1D6V - chains L and H; structure by X-ray diffraction, 2.00 A resolution.

== Chain L ==
Molecule: Chimeric germline precursor of oxy-cope catalytic antibody az-28 (light chain)
From: Mus musculus
Notes: fragment: chimeric fab fragment (UNP Q7TS98 reisues 23-129, P01834 residues 1-104)
Reference sequence: chimeric construct of Q7TS98, P01834: residues 1-107 from Q7TS98 (Q7TS98_MOUSE) positions 23-129 (UniProt number = residue number + 22); residues 108-211 from P01834 positions 1-104 (UniProt number = residue number - 107)
Chain sequence (211 residues; row label = number of the first residue in the row):
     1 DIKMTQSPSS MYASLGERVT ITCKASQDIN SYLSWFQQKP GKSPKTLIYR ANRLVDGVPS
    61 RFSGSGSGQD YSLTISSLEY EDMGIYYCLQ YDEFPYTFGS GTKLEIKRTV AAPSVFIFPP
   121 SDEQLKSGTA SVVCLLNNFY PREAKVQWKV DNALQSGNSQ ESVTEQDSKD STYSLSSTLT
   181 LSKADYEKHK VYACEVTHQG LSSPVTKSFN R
Differences from the reference sequence: conflict Tyr96 (Arg118 in Q7TS98), Ser100 (Gly122 in Q7TS98)
Disulfides: Cys23-Cys88, Cys134-Cys194
Metal / ion sites: Cd2+ site 1 near Glu79 (its only coordinating residue here); Cd2+ site 2 near Glu81 (its only coordinating residue here); Cd2+ site 3: Asn138 (shared with His164(H) of chain H)
Small-molecule neighbours: oxy-cope-hapten (HOP; (1S,2S,5S)2-(4-glutaridylbenzyl)-5-phenyl-1-cyclohexanol): Ser34, Phe36, Leu89, Tyr91, Tyr96, Phe98

== Chain H ==
Molecule: Chimeric germline precursor of oxy-cope catalytic antibody az-28 (heavy chain)
From: Mus musculus
Notes: fragment: chimeric fab fragment (UNP K7T9I5 residues 1-112, P0DOX5 residues 120-220)
Reference sequence: chimeric construct of K7T9I5, P0DOX5: residues 9-113 from K7T9I5 (K7T9I5_MOUSE) positions 1-112 (offset varies); residues 114-214 from P0DOX5 positions 120-220 (UniProt number = residue number + 6)
Chain sequence (221 residues; numbered 1 to 214 plus 7 insertion-coded residues; the number before each row is that of its first residue; a row labelled like 82A-82C holds insertion residues (82A, then the next letters in order)):
     1 QVQLQQSGAE LMKPGASVKI SCKATGYTFS SYWIEWVKQR PGHGLEWIGE IL
   52A P
    53 GSGSTNYNEK FKGKATFTAD TSSNTAYMQL
82A-82C SSL
    83 TSEDSAVYYC ARGHSYYF
100A-100C YDG
   101 DYWGQGTSVT VSSASTKGPS VFPLAPSSKS TSGGTAALGC LVKDYFPEPV TVSWNSGALT
   161 SGVHTFPAVL QSSGLYSLSS VVTVPSSSLG TQTYICNVNH KPSNTKVDKK VEPK
Differences from the reference sequence: expression tag (1-8); conflict Gly95 (Glu91 in K7T9I5), His96 (Val92 in K7T9I5), Ser97 (Arg93 in K7T9I5), Tyr98 (Arg94 in K7T9I5), Tyr99 (Arg95 in K7T9I5), Phe100 (Tyr96 in K7T9I5), Asp100B (Ala98 in K7T9I5), Gly100C (Met99 in K7T9I5)
Disulfides: Cys22-Cys92, Cys140-Cys196
Metal / ion sites: Cd2+: His164 (shared with Asn138(L) of chain L)
Small-molecule neighbours: oxy-cope-hapten (HOP; (1S,2S,5S)2-(4-glutaridylbenzyl)-5-phenyl-1-cyclohexanol): Glu35, Val37, Trp47, Glu50, Ala93, Gly95, His96, Tyr100A, Asp101, Trp103

== Chain L / chain H interface ==
Residue-residue contacts (67; chain L residue first):
  Ser34(L) - Tyr100A(H)
  Phe36(L) - Asp101(H)
  Phe36(L) - Trp103(H)  hydrophobic
  Gln38(L) - Gln39(H)  hydrogen bond
  Gln38(L) - Tyr91(H)  hydrogen bond
  Lys42(L) - Tyr91(H)
  Ser43(L) - Tyr91(H)
  Ser43(L) - Gly104(H)
  Ser43(L) - Gln105(H)
  Pro44(L) - Tyr91(H)
  Pro44(L) - Trp103(H)
  Thr46(L) - Asp101(H)  hydrogen bond
  Thr46(L) - Trp103(H)  hydrogen bond
  Tyr49(L) - Tyr100A(H)
  Tyr49(L) - Asp100B(H)
  Tyr49(L) - Gly100C(H)
  Val55(L) - Asp100B(H)
  Val55(L) - Gly100C(H)
  Tyr87(L) - Gly44(H)
  Tyr87(L) - Leu45(H)  hydrophobic
  Tyr91(L) - Tyr100A(H)  hydrogen bond
  Phe94(L) - Trp47(H)  hydrophobic
  Phe94(L) - Glu50(H)
  Phe94(L) - Asn58(H)
  Pro95(L) - Trp47(H)  hydrophobic
  Pro95(L) - Asn60(H)
  Tyr96(L) - Glu35(H)
  Tyr96(L) - Trp47(H)
  Tyr96(L) - Glu50(H)
  Phe98(L) - Val37(H)  hydrophobic
  Phe98(L) - Leu45(H)
  Phe98(L) - Glu46(H)
  Phe98(L) - Trp47(H)
  Phe116(L) - Ala137(H)  hydrophobic
  Phe118(L) - Leu124(H)
  Phe118(L) - Ala125(H)
  Phe118(L) - Ala137(H)
  Ser121(L) - Phe122(H)
  Ser121(L) - Pro123(H)
  Glu123(L) - Val121(H)
  Glu123(L) - Phe122(H)
  Glu123(L) - Pro123(H)
  Glu123(L) - Lys209(H)  salt bridge
  Gln124(L) - Phe122(H)
  Gln124(L) - Lys143(H)
  Ser131(L) - Leu141(H)
  Ser131(L) - Lys143(H)
  Val133(L) - Leu124(H)  hydrophobic
  Leu135(L) - Phe166(H)  hydrophobic
  Leu135(L) - Val181(H)  hydrophobic
  Asn137(L) - His164(H)
  Asn137(L) - Thr183(H)
  Asn138(L) - His164(H)  hydrogen bond
  Gln160(L) - Val169(H)
  Gln160(L) - Leu170(H)  hydrogen bond (side chain-backbone)
  Gln160(L) - Gln171(H)
  Glu161(L) - Val169(H)
  Ser162(L) - Phe166(H)
  Ser162(L) - Pro167(H)  hydrogen bond (side chain-backbone)
  Ser162(L) - Val169(H)
  Val163(L) - Pro167(H)
  Thr164(L) - His164(H)
  Thr164(L) - Phe166(H)
  Ser174(L) - His164(H)  hydrogen bond
  Ser174(L) - Phe166(H)
  Leu175(L) - Phe166(H)  hydrophobic
  Ser176(L) - Phe166(H)
Also at the interface, not in a pair above, chain L (37 interface residues in all): Lys45, Arg50, Ser127, Asp167
Also at the interface, not in a pair above, chain H (38 interface residues in all): Thr135, Leu138, Thr165

== Overview ==
Chain L and chain H form an interface of 37 and 38 residues respectively; the contacts include 9 hydrogen
bonds and 1 salt bridge. Polar contacts include Glu123(L)-Lys209(H), Gln38(L)-Gln39(H) and Gln38(L)-Tyr91(H).
Oxy-cope-hapten is bound between chain L and chain H. His164(H) and Asn138(L) coordinate Cd2+.
Here chain L is Chimeric germline precursor of oxy-cope catalytic antibody az-28 (light chain) and chain H is
Chimeric germline precursor of oxy-cope catalytic antibody az-28 (heavy chain), both from Mus musculus. Entry
1D6V (Conformation effects in biological catalysis introduced by oxy-cope antibody maturation) was determined
by X-ray diffraction together with 1D5B and 1D5I from the same study.
